Entry 7UMS (electron microscopy, 3.50 A resolution); this record covers chains Q and R of the 46 polymer chains in the assembly.

Chain Q (and R):
Molecule: Intermediate capsid protein VP6
Notes: chain R of this document is another copy of the same molecule, construct and numbering; everything in this record applies to it too
UniProtKB: A0A223GHC7 (A0A223GHC7_9REOV); numbering as in UniProt (aligned over 1-397)
Sequence (397 residues; each row starts with the number of its first residue):
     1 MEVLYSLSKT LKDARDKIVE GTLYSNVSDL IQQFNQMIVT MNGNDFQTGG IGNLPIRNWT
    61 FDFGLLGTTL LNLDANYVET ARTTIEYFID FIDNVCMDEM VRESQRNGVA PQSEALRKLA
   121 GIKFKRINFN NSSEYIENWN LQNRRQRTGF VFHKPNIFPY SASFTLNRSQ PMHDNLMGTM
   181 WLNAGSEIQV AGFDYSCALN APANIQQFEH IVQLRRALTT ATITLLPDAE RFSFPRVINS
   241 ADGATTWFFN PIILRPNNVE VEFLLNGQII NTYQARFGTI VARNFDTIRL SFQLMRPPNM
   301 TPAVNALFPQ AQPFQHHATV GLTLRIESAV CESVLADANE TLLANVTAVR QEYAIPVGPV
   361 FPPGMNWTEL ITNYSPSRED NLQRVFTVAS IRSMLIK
Construct notes: conflict V281 (Ile in A0A223GHC7)

Interface between chain Q and chain R:
Residue-residue contacts (88; chain Q residue first):
  D29(Q) with N26(R)
  Q32(Q) with L23(R); S25(R)
  Q33(Q) with L23(R); N26(R), hydrogen bond
  Q36(Q) with L23(R); N72(R)
  K125(Q) with E20(R); G21(R)
  R126(Q) with G21(R); N72(R)
  N128(Q) with V19(R); E20(R), hydrogen bond (side chain-backbone); T22(R), hydrogen bond (backbone-side chain)
  F129(Q) with T22(R); N26(R)
  N130(Q) with D16(R); K17(R)
  N131(Q) with D16(R), hydrogen bond (backbone-side chain)
  S132(Q) with D16(R), hydrogen bond (backbone-side chain)
  E134(Q) with K397(R)
  E137(Q) with R15(R), salt bridge
  R144(Q) with R15(R); R82(R)
  Q146(Q) with E86(R)
  R147(Q) with K397(R)
  G149(Q) with K397(R)
  V151(Q) with T341(R)
  H153(Q) with H153(R), hydrogen bond; A338(R), hydrogen bond (side chain-backbone); N339(R)
  K154(Q) with H153(R); K154(R)
  T220(Q) with A344(R); N345(R); A348(R)
  T222(Q) with A344(R)
  L226(Q) with Y160(R), hydrophobic; A184(R), hydrophobic
  P227(Q) with Y160(R); R231(R), hydrogen bond (backbone-side chain)
  D228(Q) with R231(R), hydrogen bond (backbone-side chain); F234(R); R236(R), salt bridge
  E230(Q) with E230(R); R231(R), salt bridge
  S233(Q) with F234(R)
  P251(Q) with P235(R)
  I252(Q) with P235(R), hydrophobic; V237(R), hydrophobic
  I253(Q) with F234(R), hydrophobic; P235(R), hydrogen bond (backbone-backbone); R236(R); V237(R)
  L254(Q) with V237(R), hydrophobic
  N271(Q) with Q351(R), hydrogen bond
  Y273(Q) with Q351(R), hydrogen bond
  R276(Q) with N366(R), hydrogen bond
  F277(Q) with Y160(R)
  T279(Q) with N156(R)
  V281(Q) with A344(R), hydrophobic; T347(R); Q351(R)
  R283(Q) with A348(R); Q351(R); E352(R), salt bridge
  P297(Q) with T246(R)
  N299(Q) with A244(R), hydrogen bond (side chain-backbone); T245(R); T246(R), hydrogen bond (backbone-side chain)
  M300(Q) with T246(R)
  T301(Q) with M172(R); T245(R); T246(R), hydrogen bond (side chain-backbone); W247(R)
  P302(Q) with M172(R)
  A303(Q) with F248(R), hydrophobic
  V304(Q) with V237(R), hydrophobic; T246(R); W247(R); F248(R)
  L307(Q) with V237(R), hydrophobic; F248(R), hydrophobic
  E327(Q) with K154(R); A338(R)
  S328(Q) with A338(R); T341(R)
  V330(Q) with K397(R)
Other interface residues (no listed pair), chain Q (54 interface residues in all): L141, A221, G278, F308, N339
Other interface residues (no listed pair), chain R (49 interface residues in all): K12, P171, H173, L182, E340, L343, W367, T368

Overview:
The interface between chain Q and chain R involves 54 residues on one side and 49 on the other, with 16
hydrogen bonds and 4 salt bridges. Among the polar pairs are E137(Q)-R15(R), D228(Q)-R236(R) and
E230(Q)-R231(R).
Chain Q and chain R are both Intermediate capsid protein VP6; the structure, Structure of the VP5*/VP8*
assembly from the human rotavirus strain CDC-9 in complex with antibody 41 ..., was determined by electron
microscopy (same publication as 7UMT).
